7LCG - chains C and F of the 6 polymer chains in the assembly; structure by electron microscopy, 2.42 A resolution.

Chain C:
Name: Envelope protein E
Organism: Usutu virus
Reference sequence: Q5WPU4 (Q5WPU4_USUV); residues 1-500 here correspond to UniProt positions 294-793 (UniProt number = residue number + 293)
Sequence (500 residues; each row starts with the number of its first residue):
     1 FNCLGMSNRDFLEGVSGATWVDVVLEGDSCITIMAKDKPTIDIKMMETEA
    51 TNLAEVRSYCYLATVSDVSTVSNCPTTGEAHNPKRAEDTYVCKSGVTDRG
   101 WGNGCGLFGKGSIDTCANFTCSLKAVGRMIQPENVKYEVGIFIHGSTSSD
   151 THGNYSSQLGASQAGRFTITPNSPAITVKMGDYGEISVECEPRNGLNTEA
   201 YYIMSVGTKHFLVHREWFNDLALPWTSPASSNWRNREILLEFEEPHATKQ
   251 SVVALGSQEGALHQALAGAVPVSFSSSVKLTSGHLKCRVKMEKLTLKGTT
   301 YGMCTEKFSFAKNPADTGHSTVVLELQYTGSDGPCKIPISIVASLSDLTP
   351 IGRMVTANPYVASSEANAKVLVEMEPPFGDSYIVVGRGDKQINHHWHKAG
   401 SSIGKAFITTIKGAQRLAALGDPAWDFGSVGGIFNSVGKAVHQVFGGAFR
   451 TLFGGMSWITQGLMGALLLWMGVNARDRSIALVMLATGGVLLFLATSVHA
Unresolved in the structure: 14-17, 500
Disulfide bonds: Cys-3/Cys-30, Cys-60/Cys-121, Cys-74/Cys-105, Cys-92/Cys-116, Cys-190/Cys-287, Cys-304/Cys-335
Covalently attached groups: N-acetylglucosamine (NAG) linked to Asn-118, Asn-154

Chain F:
Name: Membrane protein M
Organism: Usutu virus
Reference sequence: A0A0H3U5P6 (A0A0H3U5P6_USUV); residues 1-75 here correspond to UniProt positions 219-293 (UniProt number = residue number + 218)
Sequence (75 residues; each row starts with the number of its first residue):
     1 SIAVQTHGESMLANKKDAWLDSTKASRYLMKTENWIIRNPGYAFVAVLLG
    51 WMLGSNNGQRVVFVVLLLLVAPAYS

Chain C / chain F interface:
Pairs across the interface - 28 pairs, chain C then chain F:
  Glu-216(C) / Arg-38(F)
  Asp-220(C) / Asn-34(F)  hydrogen bond
  Asp-220(C) / Arg-38(F)  salt bridge
  Glu-241(C) / Trp-19(F)
  Glu-241(C) / Leu-20(F)
  Glu-243(C) / Trp-19(F)
  Glu-244(C) / Lys-16(F)
  Val-253(C) / Trp-19(F)  hydrophobic
  Leu-255(C) / Trp-19(F)  hydrophobic
  Gln-264(C) / Ser-1(F)
  Thr-451(C) / Gly-41(F)
  Leu-452(C) / Gly-41(F)
  Leu-452(C) / Tyr-42(F)
  Gly-455(C) / Trp-35(F)  hydrogen bond (backbone-side chain)
  Gly-455(C) / Asn-39(F)  hydrogen bond (backbone-side chain)
  Gly-455(C) / Ser-75(F)  hydrogen bond (backbone-side chain)
  Met-456(C) / Ser-75(F)
  Ser-457(C) / Tyr-74(F)  hydrogen bond (side chain-backbone)
  Ser-457(C) / Ser-75(F)  hydrogen bond (backbone-side chain)
  Ile-459(C) / Tyr-74(F)
  Thr-460(C) / Ala-71(F)
  Thr-460(C) / Ser-75(F)
  Met-464(C) / Tyr-42(F)  hydrophobic
  Met-464(C) / Leu-49(F)  hydrophobic
  Leu-467(C) / Leu-49(F)  hydrophobic
  Leu-468(C) / Leu-49(F)  hydrophobic
  Met-471(C) / Leu-49(F)
  Met-471(C) / Leu-53(F)  hydrophobic
Also at the interface, not in a pair above, chain C (21 interface residues in all): Phe-453, Gly-454
Also at the interface, not in a pair above, chain F (18 interface residues in all): Val-45, Met-52, Leu-67

Summary:
21 residues of chain C and 18 residues of chain F are in contact; the contacts include 6 hydrogen bonds and 1
salt bridge. Polar pairs include Asp-220(C)/Arg-38(F), Asp-220(C)/Asn-34(F) and Gly-455(C)/Trp-35(F).
Here chain C is Envelope protein E and chain F is Membrane protein M, both from Usutu virus. Entry 7LCG (The
mature Usutu SAAR-1776, Model A) was determined by electron microscopy (same publication as 7LCH).
